7RPJ - chain A; structure by electron microscopy, 3.20 A resolution.

Chain A:
Name: Protein dispatched homolog 1
From: Mus musculus
UniProtKB: Q3TDN0 (DISP1_MOUSE); numbering as in UniProt (aligned over 172-1521)
Sequence (1352 residues; numbered 170 to 1521; the number before each row is that of its first residue):
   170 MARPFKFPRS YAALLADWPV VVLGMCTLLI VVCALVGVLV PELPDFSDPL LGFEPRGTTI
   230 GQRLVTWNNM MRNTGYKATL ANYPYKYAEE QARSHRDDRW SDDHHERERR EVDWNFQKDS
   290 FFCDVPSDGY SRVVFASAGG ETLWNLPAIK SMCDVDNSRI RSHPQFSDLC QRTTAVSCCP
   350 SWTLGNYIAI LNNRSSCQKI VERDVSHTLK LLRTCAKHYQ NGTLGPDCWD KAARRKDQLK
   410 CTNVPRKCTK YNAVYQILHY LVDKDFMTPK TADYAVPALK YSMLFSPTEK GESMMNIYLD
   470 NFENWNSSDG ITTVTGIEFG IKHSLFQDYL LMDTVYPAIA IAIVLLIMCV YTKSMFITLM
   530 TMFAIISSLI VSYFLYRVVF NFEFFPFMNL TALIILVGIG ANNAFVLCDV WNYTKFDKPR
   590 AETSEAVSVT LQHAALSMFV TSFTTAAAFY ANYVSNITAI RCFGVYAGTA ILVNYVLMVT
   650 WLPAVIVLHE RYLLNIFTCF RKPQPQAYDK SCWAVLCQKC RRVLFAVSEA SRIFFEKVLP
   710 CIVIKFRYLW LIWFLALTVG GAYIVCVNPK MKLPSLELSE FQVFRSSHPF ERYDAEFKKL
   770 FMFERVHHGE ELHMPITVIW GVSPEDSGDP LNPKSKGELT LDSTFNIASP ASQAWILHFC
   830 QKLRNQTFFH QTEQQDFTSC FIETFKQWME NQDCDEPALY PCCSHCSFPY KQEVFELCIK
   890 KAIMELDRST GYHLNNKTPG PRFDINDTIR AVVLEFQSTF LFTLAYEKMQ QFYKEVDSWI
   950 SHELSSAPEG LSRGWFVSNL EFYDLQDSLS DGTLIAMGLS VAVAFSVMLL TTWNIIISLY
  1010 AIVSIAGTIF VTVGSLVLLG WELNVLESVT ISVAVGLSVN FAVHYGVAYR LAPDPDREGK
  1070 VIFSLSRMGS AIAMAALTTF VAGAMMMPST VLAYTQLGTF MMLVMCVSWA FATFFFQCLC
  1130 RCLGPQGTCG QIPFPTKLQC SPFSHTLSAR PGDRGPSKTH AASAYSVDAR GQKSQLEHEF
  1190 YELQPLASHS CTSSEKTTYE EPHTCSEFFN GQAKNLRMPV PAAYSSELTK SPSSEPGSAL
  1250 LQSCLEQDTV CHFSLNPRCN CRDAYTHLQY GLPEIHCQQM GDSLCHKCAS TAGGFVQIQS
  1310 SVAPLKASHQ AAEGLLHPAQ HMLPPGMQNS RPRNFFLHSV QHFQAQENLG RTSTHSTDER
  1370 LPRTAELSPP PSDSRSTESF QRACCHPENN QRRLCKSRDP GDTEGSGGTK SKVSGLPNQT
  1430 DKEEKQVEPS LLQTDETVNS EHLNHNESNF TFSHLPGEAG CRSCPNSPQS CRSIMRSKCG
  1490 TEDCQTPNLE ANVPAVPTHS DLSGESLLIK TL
Not modelled in the structure: 170-173, 264-282, 399-409, 667-680, 1144-1521
Cystine bridges: C292-C348, C322-C366, C339-C347, C384-C417, C397-C410, C829-C849, C863-C872, C871-C887, C1127-C1131
Covalent attachments: N-acetylglucosamine (NAG) linked to N362, N475, N834, N915
Sequence notes: expression tag (170-171); engineered mutation N571 (Asp in Q3TDN0), N572 (Asp in Q3TDN0), N1049 (Asp in Q3TDN0)
Ligand contacts: N-acetylglucosamine (NAG; 2-acetamido-2-deoxy-beta-D-glucopyranose): K386, H387, N390, T392
UniProt features mapped onto this chain:
  - glycosylation (N-linked (GlcNAc...) asparagine): N390, N581, N1455
  - mutagenesis: C829 (C829F: In icb; loss of function)
What the authors report for this chain:
  - conformationally variable residues (side-chain flip): L1035, H1053

Summary:
Bound to chain A: N-acetylglucosamine. Covalently linked N-acetylglucosamine: at N362, N475, N834 and N915.
UniProt lists one mutagenesis site. From the paper: conformational variability at L1035 and H1053.
Chain A is Protein dispatched homolog 1 (Mus musculus); the structure, Cryo-EM structure of murine Dispatched
NNN mutant, was determined by electron microscopy together with 7RPH and 7RPI from the same study.
